PDB entry 7BQF | X-ray diffraction, 1.70 A resolution | chain A

# Chain A
Name: Protein salvador homolog 1
Organism: Mus musculus
Reference sequence: Q8VEB2 (SAV1_MOUSE); numbering as in UniProt (aligned over 196-285)
Sequence (92 residues; each row starts with the number of its first residue):
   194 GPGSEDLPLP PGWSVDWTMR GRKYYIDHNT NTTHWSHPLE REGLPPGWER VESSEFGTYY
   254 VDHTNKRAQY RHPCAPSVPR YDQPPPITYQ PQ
Unresolved in the structure: 194-198, 283-285
Sequence notes: expression tag (194-195)
Swiss-Prot annotation at these positions:
  - modified residue: Thr211 (Phosphothreonine)
Cystine bridges: Cys267 forms a disulfide with the same residue of a neighbouring copy of this chain
Residues lining bound ligands: 1,4-diethylene dioxide (DIO): Ser247, Glu248, Phe249, Gly250, His265, Cys267, Ala268, Pro269

# In short
Ligands of chain A: 1,4-diethylene dioxide.
Chain A is Protein salvador homolog 1 (Mus musculus); the structure, Dimerization of SAV1 WW tandem, was
determined by X-ray diffraction (same publication as 7BQG).
